PDB entry 2VPZ | X-ray diffraction, 2.40 A resolution | chains C and G of the 6 polymer chains in the assembly

# Chain C
Protein: Hypothetical membrane spanning protein
Organism: Thermus thermophilus
Reference sequence: Q72LA6 (Q72LA6_THET2); numbering as in UniProt (aligned over 1-253)
Amino-acid sequence (253 residues; numbered 1 to 253; the number before each row is that of its first residue):
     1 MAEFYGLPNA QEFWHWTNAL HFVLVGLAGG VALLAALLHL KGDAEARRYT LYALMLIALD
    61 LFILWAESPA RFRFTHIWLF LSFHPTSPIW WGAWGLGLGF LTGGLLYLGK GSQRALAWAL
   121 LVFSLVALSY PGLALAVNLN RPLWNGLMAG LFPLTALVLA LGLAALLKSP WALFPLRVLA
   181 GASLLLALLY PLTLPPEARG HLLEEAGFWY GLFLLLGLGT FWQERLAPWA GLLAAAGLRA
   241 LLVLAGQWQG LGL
Not modelled in the structure: 1, 253

# Chain G
Protein: Hypothetical membrane spanning protein
Organism: Thermus thermophilus
Reference sequence: Q72LA6 (Q72LA6_THET2); residues 0-252 here correspond to UniProt positions 1-253 (UniProt number = residue number + 1)
Amino-acid sequence (253 residues; row label = number of the first residue in the row; numbering starts at 0):
     0 MAEFYGLPNA QEFWHWTNAL HFVLVGLAGG VALLAALLHL KGDAEARRYT LYALMLIALD
    60 LFILWAESPA RFRFTHIWLF LSFHPTSPIW WGAWGLGLGF LTGGLLYLGK GSQRALAWAL
   120 LVFSLVALSY PGLALAVNLN RPLWNGLMAG LFPLTALVLA LGLAALLKSP WALFPLRVLA
   180 GASLLLALLY PLTLPPEARG HLLEEAGFWY GLFLLLGLGT FWQERLAPWA GLLAAAGLRA
   240 LLVLAGQWQG LGL
Not modelled in the structure: 0, 252

# How chain C and chain G interact
Contacting residue pairs (25; chain C residue first):
  Leu-125(C) / Leu-184(G)  hydrophobic
  Ser-129(C) / Leu-184(G)
  Ser-129(C) / Leu-188(G)
  Leu-133(C) / Leu-191(G)  hydrophobic
  Leu-139(C) / Thr-192(G)
  Leu-139(C) / Pro-194(G)  hydrophobic
  Asn-145(C) / Gly-145(G)
  Gly-146(C) / Asn-144(G)
  Gly-146(C) / Leu-146(G)
  Leu-147(C) / Gly-145(G)
  Leu-147(C) / Leu-146(G)
  Ala-149(C) / Leu-185(G)
  Ala-149(C) / Leu-188(G)
  Ala-149(C) / Thr-192(G)
  Gly-150(C) / Leu-185(G)
  Phe-174(C) / Phe-173(G)  hydrophobic
  Val-178(C) / Leu-178(G)  hydrophobic
  Leu-185(C) / Ser-128(G)
  Leu-186(C) / Ala-148(G)
  Leu-186(C) / Gly-149(G)
  Leu-189(C) / Ser-128(G)
  Leu-189(C) / Ala-148(G)
  Thr-193(C) / Gly-145(G)
  Thr-193(C) / Ala-148(G)
  Pro-195(C) / Leu-138(G)  hydrophobic
Other interface residues (no listed pair), chain C (25 interface residues in all): Ala-136, Val-137, Pro-153, Leu-154, Pro-175, Leu-179, Ala-182, Leu-192, Leu-194
Other interface residues (no listed pair), chain G (24 interface residues in all): Leu-124, Leu-132, Ala-135, Pro-152, Leu-153, Pro-174, Val-177, Ala-181, Leu-193

# In short
25 residues of chain C and 24 residues of chain G are in contact.
Chain C and chain G are both Hypothetical membrane spanning protein (Thermus thermophilus); the structure,
Polysulfide reductase native structure, was determined by X-ray diffraction (same publication as 2VPW, 2VPX
and 2VPY).
